PDB entry 2X0B | X-ray diffraction, 4.33 A resolution (low resolution: residue-level contacts below are approximate; hydrogen-bond / salt-bridge calls are withheld) | chains E and F

[Chain E]
Molecule: Renin
Source organism: Homo sapiens
Notes: EC 3.4.23.15
UniProt: P00797 (RENI_HUMAN); the construct lacks a stretch of the UniProt sequence, so the offset changes along the chain: -47 to 164 = UniProt 24-235; 165-333 = UniProt 238-406
Chain sequence (383 residues; each row starts with the number of its first residue; a row labelled like 164A-164B holds insertion residues (164A, then the next letters in order); numbers below 1 keep their minus sign (Leu-47 is residue -47)):
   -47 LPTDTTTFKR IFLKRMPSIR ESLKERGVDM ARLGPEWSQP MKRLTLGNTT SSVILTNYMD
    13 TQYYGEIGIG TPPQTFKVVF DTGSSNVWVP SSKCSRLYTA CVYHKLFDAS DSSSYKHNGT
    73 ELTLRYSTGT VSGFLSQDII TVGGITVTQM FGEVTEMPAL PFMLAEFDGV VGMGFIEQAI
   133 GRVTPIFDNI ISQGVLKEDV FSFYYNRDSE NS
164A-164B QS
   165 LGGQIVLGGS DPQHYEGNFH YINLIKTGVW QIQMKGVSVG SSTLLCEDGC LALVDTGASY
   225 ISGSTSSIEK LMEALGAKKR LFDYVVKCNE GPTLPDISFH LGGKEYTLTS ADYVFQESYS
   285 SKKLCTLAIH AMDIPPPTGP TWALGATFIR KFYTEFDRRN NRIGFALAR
Not modelled in the structure: -47 to 2, 164, 164A-164B
UniProt features mapped onto this chain:
  - active site: Asp33, Asp219
  - glycosylation (N-linked (GlcNAc...) asparagine): Asn0, Asn70
Disulfide bonds: Cys46-Cys53, Cys210-Cys214, Cys252-Cys289
What the authors report for this chain:
  - mutagenesis - D219A: abolished catalytic activity (proposed by the authors, not directly observed)

[Chain F]
Molecule: Angiotensinogen
Source organism: Homo sapiens
UniProt: P01019 (ANGT_HUMAN); residues 1-452 here correspond to UniProt positions 34-485 (UniProt number = residue number + 33)
Chain sequence (452 residues; numbered 1 to 452; the number before each row is that of its first residue):
     1 DRVYIHPFHL VIHNESTCEQ LAKANAGKPK DPTFIPAPIQ AKTSPVNEKA LQDQLVLVAA
    61 KLDTEDKLRA AMVGMLANFL GFRIYGMHSE LWGVVHGATV LSPTAVFGTL ASLYLGALDH
   121 TADRLQAILG VPWKDKNCTS RLDAHKVLSA LQAVQGLLVA QGRADSQAQL LLSTVVGVFT
   181 APGLHLKQPF VQGLALYTPV VLPRSLDFTE LDVAAEKIDR FMQAVTGWKT GCSLMGASVD
   241 STLAFNTYVH FQGKMKGFSL LAEPQEFWVD NSTSVSVPML SGMGTFQHWS DIQDNFSVTQ
   301 VPFTESACLL LIQPHYASDL DKVEGLTFQQ NSLNWMKKLS PRTIHLTMPQ LVLQGSYDLQ
   361 DLLAQAELPA ILHTELNLQK LSNDRIRVGE VLNSIFFELE ADEREPTEST QQLNKPEVLE
   421 VTLNRPFLFA VYDQSATALH FLGRVANPLS TA
Not modelled in the structure: 1-2, 19-30, 404-415, 450-452
Differences from the reference sequence: conflict Asn47 (Asp80 in P01019)
Disulfide bonds: Cys18-Cys138
What the authors report for this chain:
  - disease-associated variants - L10F: increased catalytic activity on renin (citing earlier work)

[How chain E and chain F interact]
Contacting residue pairs - 82 pairs, chain E then chain F:
  Tyr10(E) with Asn331(F)
  Met11(E) with Trp335(F)
  Thr13(E) with Ile5(F); His6(F)
  Gln14(E) with Phe8(F)
  Val31(E) with Leu10(F)
  Asp33(E) with Leu10(F)
  Gly35(E) with Leu10(F); Ile12(F)
  Ser36(E) with Ile12(F)
  Arg48(E) with Ala366(F); Glu367(F)
  Leu49(E) with Arg124(F); Ala127(F); Ile128(F); Glu367(F)
  Tyr50(E) with Ala127(F)
  Thr51(E) with Arg83(F)
  Tyr55(E) with Phe82(F); Gln330(F)
  Thr75(E) with Glu15(F)
  Arg77(E) with His13(F); Glu15(F); Ser16(F); Thr17(F); Lys136(F)
  Tyr78(E) with His9(F); Leu10(F); His13(F)
  Ser79(E) with His9(F); Val11(F)
  Thr80(E) with His9(F)
  Gly81(E) with Asp135(F)
  Thr82(E) with Asp135(F); Lys136(F)
  Pro110(E) with Val131(F); Pro132(F); Asp135(F)
  Ala111(E) with Leu76(F); Arg83(F); Val131(F)
  Leu112(E) with Met72(F); Leu76(F); Phe79(F); Asp135(F)
  Pro113(E) with Phe8(F); Asp135(F)
  Met115(E) with Phe79(F)
  Leu116(E) with His6(F); Phe8(F); Phe79(F)
  Ala117(E) with Phe8(F)
  Phe119(E) with Phe8(F)
  Val122(E) with Leu10(F)
  Gln130(E) with Ile12(F); Asn14(F)
  Ile132(E) with Ile12(F)
  Asp219(E) with Leu10(F); Val11(F)
  Gly221(E) with Phe8(F); Leu10(F)
  Ala222(E) with Phe8(F)
  Ser223(E) with Pro7(F); Phe8(F)
  Tyr224(E) with Ile5(F); Pro7(F)
  Ser226(E) with His9(F)
  Leu245(E) with Leu68(F); Arg69(F)
  Phe246(E) with Leu68(F); Met72(F)
  Phe279(E) with Ile5(F)
  Glu281(E) with Tyr4(F)
  Leu288(E) with Tyr4(F)
  Cys289(E) with Tyr4(F)
  Thr290(E) with Tyr4(F)
  His294(E) with Pro7(F)
  Met296(E) with His9(F)
  Ile298(E) with His9(F); Val11(F)
  Pro299(E) with His13(F)
  Pro301(E) with Asn14(F)
Other interface residues (no listed pair), chain E (56 interface residues in all): Ser37, Asn38, Leu217, Arg244, Lys287, Pro300, Ala307
Other interface residues (no listed pair), chain F (40 interface residues in all): Val3, Thr64, Glu65, Lys67, Gln329, Lys338, Leu339

[Overview]
56 residues of chain E face 40 of chain F across their interface. Curated annotation (UniProt) lists
active-site residues Asp33(E) and Asp219(E) on chain E. The paper reports that D219A of chain E abolishes
catalytic activity; L10F of chain F increases catalytic activity on renin.
Chain E is Renin and chain F is Angiotensinogen, both from Homo sapiens; the structure, Crystal structure of
human angiotensinogen complexed with renin, was determined by X-ray diffraction.
